PDB entry 7F4W | X-ray diffraction, 2.90 A resolution | chains A and B of the 3 polymer chains in the assembly

# Chain A
Name: MHC class I antigen
Organism: Homo sapiens
UniProt: D9UAY1 (D9UAY1_HUMAN); residues 1-276 here correspond to UniProt positions 25-300 (UniProt number = residue number + 24)
Amino-acid sequence (308 residues; each row starts with the number of its first residue; numbers below 1 keep their minus sign (Met-4 is residue -4)):
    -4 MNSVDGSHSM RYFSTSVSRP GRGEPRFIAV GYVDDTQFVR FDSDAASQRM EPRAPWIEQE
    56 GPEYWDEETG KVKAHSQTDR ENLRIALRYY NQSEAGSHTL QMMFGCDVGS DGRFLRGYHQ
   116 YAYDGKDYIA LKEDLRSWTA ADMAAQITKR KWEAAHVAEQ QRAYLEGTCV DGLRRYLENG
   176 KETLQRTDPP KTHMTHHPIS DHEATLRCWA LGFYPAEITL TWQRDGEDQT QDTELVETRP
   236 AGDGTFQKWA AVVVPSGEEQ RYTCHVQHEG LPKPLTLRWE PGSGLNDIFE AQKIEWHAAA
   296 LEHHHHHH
Disordered / not traced: 276-303
Disulfide bonds: Cys101-Cys164, Cys203-Cys259
Construct notes: initiating methionine (-4); expression tag (-3 to 0, 277-303)

# Chain B
Name: Beta-2-microglobulin
Organism: Homo sapiens
UniProt: P61769 (B2MG_HUMAN); residues 1-99 here correspond to UniProt positions 21-119 (UniProt number = residue number + 20)
Amino-acid sequence (102 residues; numbered -2 to 99; the number before each row is that of its first residue; numbers below 1 keep their minus sign (Val-2 is residue -2)):
    -2 VDMIQRTPKI QVYSRHPAEN GKSNFLNCYV SGFHPSDIEV DLLKNGERIE KVEHSDLSFS
    58 KDWSFYLLYY TEFTPTEKDE YACRVNHVTL SQPKIVKWDR DM
Disordered / not traced: -2 to -1
Disulfide bonds: Cys25-Cys80
Construct notes: expression tag (-2 to 0)
UniProt features mapped onto this chain:
  - modified residue: Gln2 (Pyrrolidone carboxylic acid)
  - glycosylation: Ile1 (N-linked (Glc) (glycation) isoleucine), Lys19 (N-linked (Glc) (glycation) lysine), Lys41 (N-linked (Glc) (glycation) lysine), Lys48 (N-linked (Glc) (glycation) lysine), Lys58 (N-linked (Glc) (glycation) lysine), Lys91 (N-linked (Glc) (glycation) lysine), Lys94 (N-linked (Glc) (glycation) lysine)

# Chain A / chain B interface
Pairs across the interface (53):
  Arg6(A) - Lys58(B)
  Phe8(A) - Phe56(B)  hydrophobic
  Ser9(A) - Phe56(B)
  Thr10(A) - Leu54(B)
  Thr10(A) - Phe56(B)
  Thr10(A) - Phe62(B)
  Val12(A) - Ser33(B)
  Val25(A) - Asp53(B)
  Val25(A) - Leu54(B)
  Tyr27(A) - Ser55(B)
  Tyr27(A) - Tyr63(B)  hydrogen bond
  Gln32(A) - Asp53(B)  hydrogen bond
  Arg35(A) - Asp53(B)  salt bridge
  Arg48(A) - Asp53(B)  salt bridge
  Thr94(A) - His31(B)
  Thr94(A) - Phe62(B)
  Gln96(A) - His31(B)  hydrogen bond
  Gln96(A) - Phe56(B)
  Gln96(A) - Trp60(B)  hydrogen bond (side chain-backbone)
  Gln96(A) - Phe62(B)
  Met97(A) - Phe56(B)
  Tyr113(A) - Lys58(B)
  Gln115(A) - Trp60(B)
  Tyr116(A) - Trp60(B)
  Ala117(A) - Trp60(B)  hydrophobic
  Asp119(A) - Met0(B)
  Asp119(A) - Ile1(B)
  Asp119(A) - His31(B)
  Gly120(A) - Ile1(B)
  Gly120(A) - His31(B)  hydrogen bond (backbone-side chain)
  Asp122(A) - Trp60(B)
  His192(A) - Asp98(B)
  Arg202(A) - Met99(B)  hydrogen bond (side chain-backbone)
  Trp204(A) - Asp98(B)
  Trp204(A) - Met99(B)  hydrophobic
  Val231(A) - Gln8(B)
  Glu232(A) - Lys6(B)  salt bridge
  Glu232(A) - Gln8(B)  hydrogen bond (backbone-side chain)
  Glu232(A) - Ser28(B)  hydrogen bond
  Arg234(A) - Gln8(B)  hydrogen bond
  Arg234(A) - Tyr10(B)
  Arg234(A) - Met99(B)  hydrogen bond
  Pro235(A) - Tyr10(B)  hydrogen bond (backbone-side chain)
  Pro235(A) - Tyr26(B)
  Pro235(A) - Leu65(B)  hydrophobic
  Ala236(A) - Arg12(B)  hydrogen bond (backbone-side chain)
  Ala236(A) - Asn24(B)
  Gly237(A) - Arg12(B)  hydrogen bond (backbone-side chain)
  Asp238(A) - Arg12(B)
  Asp238(A) - His13(B)
  Gln242(A) - Tyr10(B)
  Gln242(A) - Ser11(B)
  Gln242(A) - Arg12(B)  hydrogen bond (side chain-backbone)
Other interface residues (no listed pair), chain A (39 interface residues in all): Ile23, Ser92, His93, Met98, Lys121, Leu206, Thr233, Trp244
Other interface residues (no listed pair), chain B (26 interface residues in all): Pro14, Pro32

# Summary
39 residues of chain A and 26 residues of chain B are in contact; the contacts include 14 hydrogen bonds and 3
salt bridges. Among the polar pairs are Arg35(A)-Asp53(B), Arg48(A)-Asp53(B) and Glu232(A)-Lys6(B).
Here chain A is MHC class I antigen and chain B is Beta-2-microglobulin, both from Homo sapiens. Entry 7F4W
(Complex structure of HLA2402 with recognizing SARS-CoV-2 epitope pep4) was determined by X-ray diffraction
(same publication as 7EU2).
